PDB entry 5YDA | X-ray diffraction, 2.35 A resolution | chain A

== Chain A ==
Molecule: PKS
Source organism: Streptomyces sp. CNQ431
Notes: fragment: Acyl Transferase domain
UniProtKB: A0A0E3JLZ0 (A0A0E3JLZ0_9ACTN); residues 2-406 here correspond to UniProt positions 457-861 (UniProt number = residue number + 455)
Amino-acid sequence (433 residues; numbered -26 to 406; the number before each row is that of its first residue; numbers below 1 keep their minus sign (Met-26 is residue -26)):
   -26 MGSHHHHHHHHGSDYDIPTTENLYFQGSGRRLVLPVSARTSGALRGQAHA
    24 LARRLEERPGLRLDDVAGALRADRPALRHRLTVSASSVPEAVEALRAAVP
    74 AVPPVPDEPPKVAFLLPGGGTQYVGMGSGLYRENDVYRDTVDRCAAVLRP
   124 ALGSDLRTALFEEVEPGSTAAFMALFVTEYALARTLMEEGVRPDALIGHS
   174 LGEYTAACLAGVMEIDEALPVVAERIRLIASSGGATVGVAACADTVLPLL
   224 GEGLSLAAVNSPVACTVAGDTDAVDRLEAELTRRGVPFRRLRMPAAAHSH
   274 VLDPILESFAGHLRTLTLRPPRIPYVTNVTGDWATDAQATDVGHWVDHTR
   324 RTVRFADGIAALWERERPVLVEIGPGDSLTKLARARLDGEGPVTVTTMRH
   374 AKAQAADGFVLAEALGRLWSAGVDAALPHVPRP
Unresolved in the structure: -26 to -7, 403-406
Construct notes: expression tag (-26 to 1)
What the authors report for this chain:
  - catalytic residues: Ser173
  - mutagenesis - F145A, F145Q: decreased catalytic activity on C7 substrates
  - mutagenesis - F145A (ca. 70%), F145Q (ca. 70%): decreased catalytic activity on C3-substituted substrate
  - specificity-determining residues: Phe145
  - mutagenesis - F145A, F145Q: decreased catalytic activity on C5 and benzyl substrates

== Summary ==
From the paper: the catalytic residue Ser173; F145A and F145Q reduce catalytic activity on C7 substrates.
Chain A is PKS (Streptomyces sp. CNQ431); the structure, The crystal structure of the Acyl Transferase domain
of SpnD, was determined by X-ray diffraction, deposited together with 5YDL and 5YDM.
